4E2H - chains A and B of the 3 polymer chains in the assembly; structure by X-ray diffraction, 2.36 A resolution.

# Chain A (and B)
Molecule: Chain length determinant protein
Source organism: Shigella flexneri
Notes: fragment: Periplasmic domain; chain B of this document is another copy of the same molecule, construct and numbering; everything in this record applies to it too
Reference sequence: P37792 (WZZB_SHIFL); numbering as in UniProt (aligned over 54-285)
Chain sequence (240 residues; row label = number of the first residue in the row):
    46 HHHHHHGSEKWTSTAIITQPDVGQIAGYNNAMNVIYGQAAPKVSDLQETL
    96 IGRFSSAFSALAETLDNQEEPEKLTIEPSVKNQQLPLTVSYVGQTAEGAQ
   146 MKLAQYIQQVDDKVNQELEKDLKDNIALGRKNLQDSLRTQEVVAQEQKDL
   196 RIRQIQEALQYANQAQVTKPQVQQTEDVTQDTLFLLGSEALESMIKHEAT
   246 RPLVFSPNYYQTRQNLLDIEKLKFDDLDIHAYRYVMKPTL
Disordered / not traced: 46-56, 112-118, 269-274 (chain B: 46-55, 267-273, 285)
Modified / non-standard residues: Mse77, Mse146, Mse239, Mse281 (selenomethionine; parent Met)
Construct notes: expression tag (46-53)
Reported in the primary citation:
  - specificity-determining residues: D270, D271 (proposed by the authors, not directly observed)

# How chain A and chain B interact
Contacting residue pairs (77):
  T59(A) - E108(B)
  I61(A) - S104(B)
  I61(A) - A105(B)
  D66(A) - D166(B)
  D66(A) - D169(B)
  V67(A) - D166(B)
  V67(A) - N170(B)
  V67(A) - L173(B)  hydrophobic
  G68(A) - D169(B)
  A71(A) - L173(B)
  N74(A) - L173(B)
  N75(A) - N177(B)
  N75(A) - D180(B)
  N78(A) - N177(B)  hydrogen bond
  K87(A) - A84(B)
  V88(A) - Y81(B)  hydrophobic
  V125(A) - S104(B)
  V125(A) - P123(B)
  N127(A) - Q129(B)
  Q128(A) - S100(B)
  P131(A) - S101(B)
  R196(A) - D226(B)  salt bridge
  P215(A) - Q216(B)
  P215(A) - F229(B)  hydrophobic
  P215(A) - L230(B)  hydrophobic
  V217(A) - Q216(B)
  V217(A) - V217(B)
  Q218(A) - V217(B)
  Q218(A) - Q218(B)
  Q218(A) - Q219(B)
  Q219(A) - Q219(B)
  T220(A) - V217(B)
  T220(A) - Q219(B)
  T220(A) - E221(B)
  T220(A) - D222(B)
  T220(A) - L230(B)
  V223(A) - T227(B)
  L231(A) - F229(B)
  A235(A) - A210(B)
  A235(A) - F229(B)  hydrophobic
  E237(A) - Q209(B)
  S238(A) - Q205(B)
  S238(A) - Y206(B)
  S238(A) - Q209(B)  hydrogen bond
  Mse239(A) - Y206(B)  hydrophobic
  Mse239(A) - D226(B)
  Mse239(A) - F229(B)  hydrophobic
  K241(A) - Q209(B)
  H242(A) - E202(B)
  H242(A) - Q205(B)  hydrogen bond
  T245(A) - E202(B)  hydrogen bond
  R246(A) - E202(B)  hydrogen bond (backbone-side chain)
  R246(A) - Y206(B)
  R246(A) - Q225(B)
  R246(A) - D226(B)  salt bridge
  P247(A) - L195(B)  hydrophobic
  P247(A) - Q199(B)
  P247(A) - Q225(B)
  L248(A) - L195(B)
  V249(A) - Q199(B)
  F250(A) - Q192(B)
  P252(A) - Q192(B)
  Y255(A) - E191(B)
  Y255(A) - Q192(B)
  Q256(A) - V188(B)
  R258(A) - E191(B)  salt bridge
  Q259(A) - T184(B)
  Q259(A) - V187(B)
  D263(A) - T184(B)
  R278(A) - R98(B)
  R278(A) - E162(B)  salt bridge
  V280(A) - S101(B)
  V280(A) - A105(B)  hydrophobic
  Mse281(A) - A105(B)  hydrophobic
  Mse281(A) - E108(B)
  T284(A) - E108(B)
  L285(A) - N112(B)
Also at the interface, not in a pair above, chain A (53 interface residues in all): A60, K126, I200, K214, L228, E234, S251
Also at the interface, not in a pair above, chain B (52 interface residues in all): A85, P86, A102, I121, E122, N127, L132, K158, R183, R198, V212

# In short
Chain A and chain B form an interface of 53 and 52 residues respectively, with 5 hydrogen bonds and 4 salt
bridges. Polar pairs include R196(A)-D226(B), R246(A)-D226(B) and R258(A)-E191(B). The paper reports
specificity determinants D270(A) and D271(A).
Chain A and chain B are both Chain length determinant protein (Shigella flexneri); the structure, Crystal
structure of the periplasmic domain of Shigella flexneri WzzB, was determined by X-ray diffraction (same
publication as 4E29, 4E2C and 4E2L).
